Entry 8QSZ (electron microscopy, 2.67 A resolution); this record covers chains B and T of the 16 polymer chains in the assembly.

# Chain B
Molecule: DNA-directed RNA polymerase II subunit RPB2
Organism: Schizosaccharomyces pombe
UniProt: Q02061 (RPB2_SCHPO); numbering as in UniProt (aligned over 1-1210)
Sequence (1210 residues; row label = number of the first residue in the row):
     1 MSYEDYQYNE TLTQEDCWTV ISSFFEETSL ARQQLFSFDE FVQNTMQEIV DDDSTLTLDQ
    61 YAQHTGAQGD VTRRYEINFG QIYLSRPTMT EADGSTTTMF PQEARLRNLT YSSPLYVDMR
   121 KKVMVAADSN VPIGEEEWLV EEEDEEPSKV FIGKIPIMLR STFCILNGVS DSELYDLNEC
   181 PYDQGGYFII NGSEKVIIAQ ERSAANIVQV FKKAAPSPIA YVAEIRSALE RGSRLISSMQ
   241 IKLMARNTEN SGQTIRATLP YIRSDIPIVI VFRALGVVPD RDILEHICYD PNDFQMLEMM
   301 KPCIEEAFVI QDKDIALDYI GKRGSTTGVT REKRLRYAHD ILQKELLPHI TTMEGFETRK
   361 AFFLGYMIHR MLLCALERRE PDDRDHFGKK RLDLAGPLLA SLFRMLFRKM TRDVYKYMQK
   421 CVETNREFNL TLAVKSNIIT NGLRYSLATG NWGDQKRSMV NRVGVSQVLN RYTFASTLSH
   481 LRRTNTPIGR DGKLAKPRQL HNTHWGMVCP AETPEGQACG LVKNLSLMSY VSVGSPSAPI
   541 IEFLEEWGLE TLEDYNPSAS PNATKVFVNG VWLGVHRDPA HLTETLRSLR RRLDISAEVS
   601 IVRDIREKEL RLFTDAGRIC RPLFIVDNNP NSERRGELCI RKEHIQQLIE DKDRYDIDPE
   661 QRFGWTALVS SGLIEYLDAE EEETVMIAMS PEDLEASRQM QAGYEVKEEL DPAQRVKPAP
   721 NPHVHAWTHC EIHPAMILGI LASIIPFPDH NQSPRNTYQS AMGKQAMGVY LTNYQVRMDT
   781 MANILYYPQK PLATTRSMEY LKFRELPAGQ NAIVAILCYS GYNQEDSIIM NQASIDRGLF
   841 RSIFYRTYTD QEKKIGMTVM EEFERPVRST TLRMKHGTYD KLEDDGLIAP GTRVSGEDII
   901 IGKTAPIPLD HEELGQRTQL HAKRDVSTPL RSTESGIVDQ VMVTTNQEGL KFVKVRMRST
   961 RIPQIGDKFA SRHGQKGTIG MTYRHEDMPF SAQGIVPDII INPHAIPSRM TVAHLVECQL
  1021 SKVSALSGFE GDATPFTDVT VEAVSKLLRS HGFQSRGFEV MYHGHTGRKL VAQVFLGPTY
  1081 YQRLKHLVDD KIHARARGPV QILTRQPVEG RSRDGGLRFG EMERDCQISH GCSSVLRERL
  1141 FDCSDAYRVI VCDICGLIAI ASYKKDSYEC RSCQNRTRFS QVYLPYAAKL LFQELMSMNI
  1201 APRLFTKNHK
Unresolved in the structure: 1-9

# Chain T
Molecule: DNA template
Sequence (48 nucleotides; row label = number of the first residue in the row; numbers below 1 keep their minus sign (DC-21 is residue -21)):
   -21 CACTCTACCG ATAAGCAGAC GTACCTCTCG ACCCTGTGCT AGACACGG
Unresolved in the structure: 19-26

# How chain B and chain T interact
Residue-residue contacts - 24 pairs, chain B then chain T:
  Ser193(B) - DG8(T)  hydrogen bond to the phosphate
  Lys195(B) - DC7(T)  phosphate contact
  Arg444(B) - DA9(T)  salt bridge to the phosphate
  Ala448(B) - DG8(T)  sugar contact
  Thr449(B) - DG8(T)  phosphate contact
  Gln455(B) - DC10(T)  phosphate contact
  Gln455(B) - DC11(T)  phosphate contact
  Lys456(B) - DC11(T)  salt bridge to the phosphate
  Val468(B) - DC7(T)  sugar contact
  Thr780(B) - DC7(T)  hydrogen bond to the phosphate
  Met781(B) - DC5(T)  phosphate contact
  Met781(B) - DT6(T)  phosphate contact
  Arg846(B) - DT6(T)  salt bridge to the phosphate
  Arg931(B) - DC5(T)  phosphate contact
  Arg931(B) - DT6(T)  salt bridge to the phosphate
  Gly1110(B) - DT4(T)  phosphate contact
  Arg1111(B) - DT4(T)  hydrogen bond to the phosphate
  Arg1111(B) - DC5(T)  salt bridge to the phosphate
  Ser1112(B) - DC5(T)  phosphate contact
  Leu1117(B) - DC3(T)  phosphate contact
  Arg1118(B) - DC2(T)  salt bridge to the phosphate
  Arg1118(B) - DC3(T)  hydrogen bond to the phosphate
  Gly1120(B) - DC2(T)  phosphate contact
  Met1122(B) - DA1(T)  sugar contact
Also at the interface, not in a pair above, chain B (23 interface residues in all): Ile190, Lys416, Tyr445, Gly1116
Also at the interface, not in a pair above, chain T (12 interface residues in all): DT13

# Summary
The interface between chain B and chain T involves 23 residues on one side and 12 on the other; the contacts
include 4 hydrogen bonds and 6 salt bridges. Among the polar pairs are Ser193(B)-DG8(T), Thr780(B)-DC7(T) and
Arg1111(B)-DT4(T).
Here chain B is DNA-directed RNA polymerase II subunit RPB2 (Schizosaccharomyces pombe) and chain T is DNA
template. Entry 8QSZ (Structure of s. pombe RNA polymerase II in complex with DSIF and Rat1/Rai1) was
determined by electron microscopy.
